Entry 2ZS1 (X-ray diffraction, 1.70 A resolution); this record covers chains A and C of the 4 polymer chains in the assembly.

# Chain A
Protein: Extracellular giant hemoglobin major globin subunit A1
Source organism: Oligobrachia mashikoi
Reference sequence: Q7M419 (GLBA1_OLIMA); residues 1-140 here correspond to UniProt positions 17-156 (UniProt number = residue number + 16)
Chain sequence (140 residues; row label = number of the first residue in the row):
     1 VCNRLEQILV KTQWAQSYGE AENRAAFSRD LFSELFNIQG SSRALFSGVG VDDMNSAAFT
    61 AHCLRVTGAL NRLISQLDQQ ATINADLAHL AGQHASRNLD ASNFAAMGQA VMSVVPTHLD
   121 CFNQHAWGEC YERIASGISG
Cystine bridges: Cys2-Cys130
Ion coordination: heme Fe: His94 (together with oxygen molecule)
Ligand contacts:
  - heme (HEM): Leu35, Ser42, Leu45, Phe46, Gly48, Val49, His62, Arg65, Val66, Ala69, Leu70, Leu73, Leu90, Gln93, His94, Arg97, Leu99, Asn103, Phe104, Met107, Tyr131, Ile134, Ala135, Ile138
  - heme / oxygen molecule: Phe32, Leu35, Ser42, Leu45, Phe46, Gly48, Val49, His62, Arg65, Val66, Ala69, Leu70, Leu73, Leu90, Gln93, His94, Arg97, Leu99, Asn103, Phe104, Met107, Tyr131, Ile134, Ala135, Ile138
  - oxygen molecule (OXY): Phe32, Phe46, His62, Val66, His94, Met107
UniProt features mapped onto this chain:
  - binding site (hydrogen sulfide): Cys63
  - binding site (heme b): His94

# Chain C
Protein: Extracellular giant hemoglobin major globin subunit B2
Source organism: Oligobrachia mashikoi
Reference sequence: Q7M418 (GLBB2_OLIMA); residues 1-147 here correspond to UniProt positions 17-163 (UniProt number = residue number + 16)
Chain sequence (147 residues; each row starts with the number of its first residue):
     1 SSCCSSEDRA NVMHNWDAAW SAAYSDRRVA LAQAVFASLF SRDAAAQGLF SGVSADNPDS
    61 ADFRAHCVRV VNGLDVAINM LNDPAVLNEQ LAHLSAQHQA RAGVAAAHFD VMAEAFAEVM
   121 PQVSSCFSSD SWNRCFARIA NGISAGL
Cystine bridges: Cys4-Cys135
Ion coordination: heme Fe: His98 (together with oxygen molecule)
Ligand contacts:
  - heme (HEM): Leu39, Leu49, Phe50, Gly52, Val53, His66, Arg69, Val70, Gly73, Leu74, Leu94, Gln97, His98, Arg101, Val104, His108, Phe109, Met112, Phe136, Ile139, Ala140, Ile143
  - heme / oxygen molecule: Phe36, Leu39, Leu49, Phe50, Gly52, Val53, His66, Arg69, Val70, Gly73, Leu74, Leu94, Gln97, His98, Arg101, Val104, His108, Phe109, Met112, Phe136, Ile139, Ala140, Ile143
  - oxygen molecule (OXY): Phe36, Phe50, His66, Val70, His98, Met112
UniProt features mapped onto this chain:
  - binding site (hydrogen sulfide): Cys67
  - binding site (heme b): His98

# Chain A / chain C interface
Disulfides between the chains: Cys121(A)-Cys126(C)
Residue-residue contacts (18):
  Arg4(A) with Asp26(C); Ala30(C)
  Leu5(A) with Ala30(C); Ala34(C), hydrophobic; Gln122(C); Val123(C), hydrophobic
  Ile8(A) with Arg27(C); Val123(C)
  Leu9(A) with Gln122(C); Val123(C); Ser124(C); Ser125(C)
  Thr12(A) with Ala18(C); Arg27(C), hydrogen bond
  Gln13(A) with Ser125(C), hydrogen bond
  Asp120(A) with Cys126(C)
  Cys121(A) with Ser125(C); Cys126(C), disulfide
Other interface residues (no listed pair), chain A (12 interface residues in all): Glu6, Lys11, Asp78, Asn123
Other interface residues (no listed pair), chain C (12 interface residues in all): Val119, Pro121

# In short
The chain A/chain C interface involves 12 residues from each chain; the contacts include 1 disulfide bond and
2 hydrogen bonds. Among the polar pairs are Thr12(A)-Arg27(C) and Gln13(A)-Ser125(C). Chain A binds heme,
oxygen molecule and heme / oxygen molecule.
Here chain A is Extracellular giant hemoglobin major globin subunit A1 and chain C is Extracellular giant
hemoglobin major globin subunit B2, both from Oligobrachia mashikoi. Entry 2ZS1 (Structural Basis for the
Heterotropic and Homotropic Interactions of Invertebrate Giant Hemoglobin) was determined by X-ray
diffraction, deposited together with 2ZS0.
